5CTH - chains B and C of the 3 polymer chains in the assembly; structure by X-ray diffraction, 3.69 A resolution.

[Chain B (and C)]
Name: Bidirectional sugar transporter SWEET2b
Organism: Oryza sativa subsp. japonica
Notes: chain C of this document is another copy of the same molecule, construct and numbering; everything in this record applies to it too
UniProt: Q5N8J1 (SWT2B_ORYSJ); residue numbers follow UniProt; this construct covers 1-215
Chain sequence (224 residues; row label = number of the first residue in the row):
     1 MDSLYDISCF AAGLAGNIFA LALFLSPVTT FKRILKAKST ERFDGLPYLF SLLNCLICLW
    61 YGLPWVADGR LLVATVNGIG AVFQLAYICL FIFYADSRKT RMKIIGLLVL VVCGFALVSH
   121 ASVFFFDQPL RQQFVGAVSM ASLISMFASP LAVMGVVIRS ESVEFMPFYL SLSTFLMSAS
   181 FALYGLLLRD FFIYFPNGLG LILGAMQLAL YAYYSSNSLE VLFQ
Unresolved in the structure: 1-2, 218-224 (chain C: 1-4, 218-224)
Differences from the reference sequence: expression tag (216-224)

[Chain B / chain C interface]
Contacting residue pairs (29):
  Arg-98(B) with Tyr-213(C)
  Lys-99(B) with Ile-158(C); Arg-159(C)
  Met-102(B) with Ile-158(C); Tyr-213(C); Tyr-214(C)
  Lys-103(B) with Ile-158(C)
  Gly-106(B) with Met-206(C)
  Val-109(B) with Met-206(C), hydrophobic
  Leu-110(B) with Leu-151(C), hydrophobic; Leu-203(C), hydrophobic; Met-206(C), hydrophobic
  Cys-113(B) with Ile-202(C)
  Gly-114(B) with Ile-202(C)
  Leu-117(B) with Tyr-194(C); Phe-195(C), hydrophobic; Gly-198(C); Leu-199(C); Ile-202(C), hydrophobic
  Val-118(B) with Phe-195(C), hydrophobic
  His-120(B) with Tyr-194(C)
  Ala-121(B) with Phe-191(C), hydrophobic; Tyr-194(C), hydrophobic
  Phe-125(B) with Arg-189(C); Asp-190(C); Phe-191(C); Tyr-194(C), hydrophobic
  Phe-126(B) with Phe-191(C), hydrophobic
  Phe-134(B) with Phe-191(C), hydrophobic
Other interface residues (no listed pair), chain B (17 interface residues in all): Phe-124
Other interface residues (no listed pair), chain C (18 interface residues in all): Glu-161, Gly-185, Leu-186

[Overview]
17 residues of chain B face 18 of chain C across their interface.
Chain B and chain C are both Bidirectional sugar transporter SWEET2b (Oryza sativa subsp. japonica); the
structure, The 3.7 A resolution structure of a eukaryotic SWEET transporter, was determined by X-ray
diffraction, deposited together with 5CTG.
